Entry 5XYF (X-ray diffraction, 2.20 A resolution); this record covers chains A and C of the 3 polymer chains in the assembly.

== Chain A ==
Name: TERF1-interacting nuclear factor 2
From: Homo sapiens
UniProt: Q9BSI4 (TINF2_HUMAN); numbering as in UniProt (aligned over 2-202)
Amino-acid sequence (204 residues; row label = number of the first residue in the row; numbers below 1 keep their minus sign (Gly-1 is residue -1)):
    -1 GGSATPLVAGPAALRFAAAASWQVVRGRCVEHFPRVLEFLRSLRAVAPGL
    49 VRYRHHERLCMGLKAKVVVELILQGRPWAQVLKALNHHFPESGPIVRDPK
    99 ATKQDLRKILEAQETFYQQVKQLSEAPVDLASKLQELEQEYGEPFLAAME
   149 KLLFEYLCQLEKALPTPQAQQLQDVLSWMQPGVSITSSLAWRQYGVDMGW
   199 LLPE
Unresolved in the structure: -1 to 4, 92-94, 200-202
Sequence notes: expression tag (-1 to 1)
Modified / non-standard residues: Mse59, Mse147, Mse177, Mse196 (selenomethionine; parent Met)
Swiss-Prot annotation at these positions:
  - modified residue: Ala2 (N-acetylalanine)
Reported in the primary citation:
  - mutagenesis - A15R: unchanged binding to Telomeric repeat-binding factor 2 (chain C)
  - mutagenesis - A15R: unchanged binding to TIN2-TRF1
  - mutagenesis - A15R: abolished binding to Adrenocortical dysplasia protein homolog
  - mutagenesis - L48E: abolished binding to Adrenocortical dysplasia protein homolog (citing earlier work)

== Chain C ==
Name: Telomeric repeat-binding factor 2
From: Homo sapiens
UniProt: Q15554 (TERF2_HUMAN); residues 350-366 here correspond to UniProt positions 392-408 (UniProt number = residue number + 42)
Amino-acid sequence (18 residues; row label = number of the first residue in the row):
   349 SLQPKNKRMTISRLVLEE
Unresolved in the structure: 349-354
Sequence notes: expression tag (349)

== Interface between chain A and chain C ==
Contacting residue pairs (29):
  Arg52(A) - Glu365(C)  salt bridge
  Arg52(A) - Glu366(C)  salt bridge
  Arg56(A) - Leu362(C)  hydrogen bond (side chain-backbone)
  Arg56(A) - Val363(C)  hydrogen bond (side chain-backbone)
  Arg56(A) - Glu365(C)  hydrogen bond (side chain-backbone)
  Arg56(A) - Glu366(C)  salt bridge
  Mse59(A) - Ile359(C)
  Mse59(A) - Leu362(C)  hydrophobic
  Ala63(A) - Ile359(C)  hydrophobic
  Phe87(A) - Ile359(C)  hydrophobic
  Lys106(A) - Met357(C)
  Lys106(A) - Glu365(C)  salt bridge
  Glu109(A) - Arg356(C)
  Glu109(A) - Met357(C)  hydrogen bond (side chain-backbone)
  Ala110(A) - Met357(C)
  Ala110(A) - Thr358(C)
  Ala110(A) - Ile359(C)
  Thr113(A) - Arg356(C)
  Thr113(A) - Met357(C)  hydrogen bond (side chain-backbone)
  Thr113(A) - Thr358(C)
  Phe114(A) - Ile359(C)  hydrophobic
  Glu138(A) - Ser360(C)  hydrogen bond (backbone-side chain)
  Tyr139(A) - Ile359(C)
  Tyr139(A) - Ser360(C)  hydrogen bond (side chain-backbone)
  Pro142(A) - Leu364(C)
  Phe143(A) - Val363(C)  hydrophobic
  Ala146(A) - Val363(C)
  Ala146(A) - Leu364(C)  hydrophobic
  Mse147(A) - Val363(C)
Interface residues without a listed pair, chain A (21 interface residues in all): Gly60, Ile107, Gln111, Glu112, Leu150
Interface features reported in the paper:
  - hot spots on chain A (mutagenesis) - G60R, F87A, A110R: abolished binding to Telomeric repeat-binding factor 2 (chain C)

== Summary ==
The interface between chain A and chain C involves 21 residues on one side and 10 on the other; the contacts
include 7 hydrogen bonds and 4 salt bridges. Among the polar pairs are Arg52(A)-Glu365(C), Arg52(A)-Glu366(C)
and Arg56(A)-Glu366(C). The paper reports that G60R, F87A and A110R of chain A abolish binding to Telomeric
repeat-binding factor 2 (chain C); A15R and L48E of chain A abolish binding to Adrenocortical dysplasia
protein homolog.
Here chain A is TERF1-interacting nuclear factor 2 and chain C is Telomeric repeat-binding factor 2, both from
Homo sapiens. Entry 5XYF (Crystal structure of the human TIN2-TPP1-TRF2 telomeric complex) was determined by
X-ray diffraction.
